Entry 3F56 (X-ray diffraction, 2.30 A resolution); this record covers chains A and B of the 6 polymer chains in the assembly.

# Chain A (and B)
Protein: CsoS1D
Organism: Prochlorococcus marinus subsp. pastoris str. CCMP1986
Notes: chain B of this document is another copy of the same molecule, construct and numbering; everything in this record applies to it too
Reference sequence: Q7V2D3 (Q7V2D3_PROMP); numbering as in UniProt (aligned over 1-256)
Sequence (281 residues; numbered -24 to 256; the number before each row is that of its first residue; numbers below 1 keep their minus sign (Mse-24 is residue -24)):
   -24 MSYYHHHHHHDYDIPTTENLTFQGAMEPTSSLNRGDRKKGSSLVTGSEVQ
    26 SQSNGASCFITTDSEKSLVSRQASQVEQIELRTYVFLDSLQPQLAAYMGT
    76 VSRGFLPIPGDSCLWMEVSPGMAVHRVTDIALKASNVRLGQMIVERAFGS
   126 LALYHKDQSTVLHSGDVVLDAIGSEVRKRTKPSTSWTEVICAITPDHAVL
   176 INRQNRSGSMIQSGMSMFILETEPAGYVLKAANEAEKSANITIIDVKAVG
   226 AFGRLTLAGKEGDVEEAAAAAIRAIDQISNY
Unresolved in the structure: -24 to 49 (chain B: -24 to 47)
Modified / non-standard residues: Mse-24, Mse1 (selenomethionine); Mse73, Mse91, Mse97, Mse117, Mse185, Mse190, Mse192 (selenomethionine; parent Met)
Construct notes: expression tag (-24 to 0)
Swiss-Prot annotation at these positions:
  - motif: Glu120, Arg121 (Gates the pore)
From the paper describing this entry:
  - contacts within the chain: Asp104-Lys108 (hydrogen bond), Glu120-Arg121, Asn208-Lys212 (hydrogen bond)
  - conformationally variable residues (loop rearrangement, side-chain flip): Glu120 to Phe123, Val224 to Phe227
  - self-association interface (contacts with another copy of this molecule): Pro67 to Pro84, Pro170 to Ser188

# Interface between chain A and chain B
Contacting residue pairs - 57 pairs, chain A then chain B:
  Glu120(A) with Arg121(B), salt bridge
  Arg121(A) with Arg121(B)
  Ser160(A) with Gln53(B); Pro95(B)
  Trp161(A) with Ser49(B); Gln50(B); Ile54(B), hydrophobic; Pro95(B), hydrophobic; Mse97(B); Ala98(B); Arg101(B)
  Thr162(A) with Ala48(B); Ser49(B), hydrogen bond (backbone-side chain)
  Glu163(A) with Arg101(B), salt bridge
  Ile165(A) with His100(B); Arg101(B); Asp104(B)
  Cys166(A) with Lys108(B), hydrogen bond (backbone-side chain)
  Ala167(A) with Lys108(B), hydrogen bond (backbone-side chain)
  Thr169(A) with Leu107(B); Lys108(B)
  Asp171(A) with Phe80(B); Leu107(B); Arg113(B), salt bridge; Leu114(B), hydrogen bond (side chain-backbone)
  His172(A) with His100(B), hydrogen bond; Thr103(B); Leu107(B); Leu114(B); Mse117(B)
  Val174(A) with Phe80(B), hydrophobic
  Leu175(A) with Arg78(B); Gly79(B); Leu114(B), hydrophobic; Mse117(B)
  Ile176(A) with Mse117(B), hydrophobic
  Arg178(A) with Arg78(B), hydrogen bond (backbone-side chain)
  Gln179(A) with Arg78(B); Gln116(B); Mse117(B); Ile118(B)
  Mse192(A) with His100(B)
  Ile194(A) with Mse97(B), hydrophobic; His100(B)
  Leu195(A) with Mse97(B)
  Glu196(A) with Pro95(B); Gly96(B); Mse97(B), hydrogen bond (side chain-backbone)
  Ala226(A) with Arg121(B)
  Phe227(A) with Arg121(B)
  Arg229(A) with Mse97(B); Val119(B); Glu120(B), hydrogen bond (side chain-backbone); Arg121(B), hydrogen bond (side chain-backbone); Ala122(B)
  Leu230(A) with Mse97(B)
  Thr231(A) with Mse97(B)
Also at the interface, not in a pair above, chain A (29 interface residues in all): Ala122, Phe123, Gly225
Also at the interface, not in a pair above, chain B (28 interface residues in all): Val112
The authors on this interface:
  - residue pairs: Glu120(A)-Arg121(B) (salt bridge)

# In short
Chain A and chain B form an interface of 29 and 28 residues respectively; the contacts include 9 hydrogen
bonds and 3 salt bridges. Polar pairs include Glu120(A)-Arg121(B), Glu163(A)-Arg101(B) and
Asp171(A)-Arg113(B). The authors report a salt bridge between Glu120(A) and Arg121(B). From the paper:
conformational variability at Glu120(A) and Val224(A); a self-association interface involving Pro67(A) and
Pro170(A).
Chain A and chain B are both CsoS1D (Prochlorococcus marinus subsp. pastoris str. CCMP1986); the structure,
The structure of a previously undetected carboxysome shell protein: CsoS1D from Prochlorococcus marinus MED4,
was determined by X-ray diffraction, deposited together with 3FCH.
